PDB entry 3M89 | X-ray diffraction, 2.00 A resolution | chain A

# Chain A
Name: FtsZ/tubulin-related protein
Source organism: Bacillus thuringiensis
Reference sequence: Q8KNP3 (Q8KNP3_BACTI); residue numbers follow UniProt; this construct covers 1-407
Sequence (427 residues; row label = number of the first residue in the row; numbers below 1 keep their minus sign (Mse-19 is residue -19)):
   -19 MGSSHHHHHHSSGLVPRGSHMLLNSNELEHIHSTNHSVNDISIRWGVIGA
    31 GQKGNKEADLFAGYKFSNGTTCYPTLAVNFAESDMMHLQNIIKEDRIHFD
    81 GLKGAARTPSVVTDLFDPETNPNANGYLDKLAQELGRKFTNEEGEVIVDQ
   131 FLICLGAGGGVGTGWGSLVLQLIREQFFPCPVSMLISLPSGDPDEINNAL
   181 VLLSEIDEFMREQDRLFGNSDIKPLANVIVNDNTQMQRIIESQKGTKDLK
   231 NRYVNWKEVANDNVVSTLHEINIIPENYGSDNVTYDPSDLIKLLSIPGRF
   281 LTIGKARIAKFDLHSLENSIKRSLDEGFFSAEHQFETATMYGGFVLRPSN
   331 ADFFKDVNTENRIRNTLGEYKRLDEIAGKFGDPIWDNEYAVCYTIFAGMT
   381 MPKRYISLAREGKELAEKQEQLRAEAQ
Not modelled in the structure: -19 to 0, 80-90, 405-407
Sequence notes: expression tag (-19 to 0)
Modified positions: Mse-19 (selenomethionine); Mse1, Mse65, Mse66, Mse164, Mse190, Mse216, Mse320, Mse379, Mse381 (selenomethionine; parent Met)
Residues lining bound ligands: GTP-gamma-S (GSP; 5'-guanosine-diphosphate-monothiophosphate): Gly31, Gln32, Lys33, Lys36, Gly136, Ala137, Gly139, Gly140, Val141, Gly142, Ser167, Pro169, Glu175, Asn213, Mse216, Lys237, Ala240, Asn241
What the authors report for this chain:
  - binding site for GTP-gamma-S: Gly31 to Gly34, Asn213, Lys237, Asn241

# In short
Ligands of chain A: GTP-gamma-S. From the paper: a binding site for GTP-gamma-S at Gly31, Asn213 and Lys237
among others.
Chain A is FtsZ/tubulin-related protein (Bacillus thuringiensis); the structure, Structure of TubZ-GTP-g-S,
was determined by X-ray diffraction (same publication as 3M8E, 3M8F, 3M8K and 3M9A).
